Entry 7CG4 (electron microscopy, 3.60 A resolution); this record covers chains b and f of the 11 polymer chains in the assembly.

== Chain b (and f) ==
Protein: Flagellar hook-basal body complex protein FliE
From: Salmonella typhimurium (strain LT2 / SGSC1412 / ATCC 700720)
Notes: chain f of this document is another copy of the same molecule, construct and numbering; everything in this record applies to it too
UniProtKB: P26462 (FLIE_SALTY); residue numbers follow UniProt; this construct covers 1-104
Amino-acid sequence (104 residues; row label = number of the first residue in the row):
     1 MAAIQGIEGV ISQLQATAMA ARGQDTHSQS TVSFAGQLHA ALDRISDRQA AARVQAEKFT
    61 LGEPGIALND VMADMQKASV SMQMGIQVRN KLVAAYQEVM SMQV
Unresolved in the structure: 1-34 (chain f: 1-64, 104)

== Chain b / chain f interface ==
Contacting residue pairs (9):
  Lys91(b) with Met75(f); Gln76(f), hydrogen bond
  Glu98(b) with Gln83(f); Ile86(f); Gln87(f), hydrogen bond
  Met102(b) with Ile86(f), hydrophobic; Arg89(f), hydrogen bond; Asn90(f)
  Gln103(b) with Asn90(f), hydrogen bond (backbone-side chain)
Interface residues without a listed pair, chain b (8 interface residues in all): Leu92, Ala95, Val99, Val104
Interface residues without a listed pair, chain f (10 interface residues in all): Met82, Val93, Gln97

== Overview ==
Chain b and chain f form an interface of 8 and 10 residues respectively; the contacts include 4 hydrogen
bonds. Polar pairs include Lys91(b)-Gln76(f), Glu98(b)-Gln87(f) and Met102(b)-Arg89(f).
Chain b and chain f are both Flagellar hook-basal body complex protein FliE (Salmonella typhimurium (strain
LT2 / SGSC1412 / ATCC 700720)); the structure, Cryo-EM structure of the flagellar export apparatus with FliE
from Salmonella, was determined by electron microscopy (same publication as 7CBL, 7CBM, 7CG0, 7CGO, 7E80, 7E81
and 7E82).
